PDB entry 3MMP | X-ray diffraction, 2.50 A resolution | chains A and G

== Chain A ==
Name: Elongation factor Tu 2, Elongation factor Ts
Source organism: Escherichia coli
UniProtKB: chimeric construct of P0A6P1, P0CE48: residues 0-282 from P0A6P1 (EFTS_ECOLI) positions 1-283 (UniProt number = residue number + 1); residues 1000-1393 from P0CE48 positions 1-394 (UniProt number = residue number - 999)
Chain sequence (678 residues; each row starts with the number of its first residue; note: 716 numbers in that range are skipped by the numbering (no residue carries them; nothing is unmodelled there); numbering starts at 0):
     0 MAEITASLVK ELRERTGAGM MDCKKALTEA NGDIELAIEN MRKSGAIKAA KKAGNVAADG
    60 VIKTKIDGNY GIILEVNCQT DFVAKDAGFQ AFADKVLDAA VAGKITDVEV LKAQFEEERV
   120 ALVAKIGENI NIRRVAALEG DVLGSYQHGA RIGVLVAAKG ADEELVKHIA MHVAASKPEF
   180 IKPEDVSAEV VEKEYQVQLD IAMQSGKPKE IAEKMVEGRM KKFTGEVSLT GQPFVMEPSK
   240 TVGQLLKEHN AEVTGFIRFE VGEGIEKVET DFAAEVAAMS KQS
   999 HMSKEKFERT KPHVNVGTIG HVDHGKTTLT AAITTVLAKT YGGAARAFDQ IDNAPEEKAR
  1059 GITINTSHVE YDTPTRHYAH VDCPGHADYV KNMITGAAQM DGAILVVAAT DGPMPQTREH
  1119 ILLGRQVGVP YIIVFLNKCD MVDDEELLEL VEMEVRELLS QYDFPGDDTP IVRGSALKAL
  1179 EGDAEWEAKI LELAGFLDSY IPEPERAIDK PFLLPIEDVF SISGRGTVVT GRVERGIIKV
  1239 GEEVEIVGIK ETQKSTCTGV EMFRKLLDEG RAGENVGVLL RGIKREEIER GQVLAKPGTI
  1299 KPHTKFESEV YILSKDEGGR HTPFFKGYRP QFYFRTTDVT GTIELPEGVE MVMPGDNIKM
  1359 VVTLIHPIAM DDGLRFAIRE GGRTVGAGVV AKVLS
Not modelled in the structure: 0-2, 999-1008, 1042-1063
Differences from the reference sequence: linker (999)
From the paper describing this entry:
  - conformationally variable residues (helix shift): V190 to G217

== Chain G ==
Name: RNA-directed RNA polymerase beta chain
Source organism: Enterobacteria phage Qbeta
Notes: EC 2.7.7.48
UniProtKB: P14647 (RDRP_BPQBE); residues 1-589 here = UniProt positions 1-589
Chain sequence (589 residues; row label = number of the first residue in the row):
     1 MSKTASSRNS LSAQLRRAAN TRIEVEGNLA LSIANDLLLA YGQSPFNSEA ECISFSPRFD
    61 GTPDDFRINY LKAEIMSKYD DFSLGIDTEA VAWEKFLAAE AECALTNARL YRPDYSEDFN
   121 FSLGESCIHM ARRKIAKLIG DVPSVEGMLR HCRFSGGATT TNNRSYGHPS FKFALPQACT
   181 PRALKYVLAL RASTHFDTRI SDISPFNKAV TVPKNSKTDR CIAIEPGWNM FFQLGIGGIL
   241 RDRLRCWGID LNDQTINQRR AHEGSVTNNL ATVDLSAASD SISLALCELL LPPGWFEVLM
   301 DLRSPKGRLP DGSVVTYEKI SSMGNGYTFE LESLIFASLA RSVCEILDLD SSEVTVYGDD
   361 IILPSCAVPA LREVFKYVGF TTNTKKTFSE GPFRESCGKH YYSGVDVTPF YIRHRIVSPA
   421 DLILVLNNLY RWATIDGVWD PRAHSVYLKY RKLLPKQLQR NTIPDGYGDG ALVGSVLINP
   481 FAKNRGWIRY VPVITDHTRD RERAELGSYL YDLFSRCLSE SNDGLPLRGP SGCDSADLFA
   541 IDQLICRSNP TKISRSTGKF DIQYIACSSR VLAPYGVFQG TKVASLHEA
Not modelled in the structure: 1-6, 114-118, 520-532, 574-589
Residues lining bound ligands: pentaerythritol propoxylate (5/4 po/oh) (PXN; (2S)-1-[3-{[(2R)-2-hydroxypropyl]oxy}-2,2-bis({[(2R)-2-hydroxypropyl]oxy}methyl)propoxy]propan-2-ol): V142, P143, V145, M148, L149, C152, K185, Y186, A189, L190, S193, F231, F232, V298
From the paper describing this entry:
  - catalytic residues: D274, D359, D360, K386 (proposed by the authors, not directly observed)

== Interface between chain A and chain G ==
Contacting residue pairs - 110 pairs, chain A then chain G:
  S204(A) - T62(G)
  S204(A) - P63(G)
  S204(A) - D64(G)  hydrogen bond (backbone-backbone)
  G205(A) - T62(G)
  G205(A) - D64(G)
  K206(A) - D64(G)
  P207(A) - D64(G)
  P207(A) - R442(G)
  I210(A) - D440(G)
  I210(A) - R442(G)
  K213(A) - P441(G)
  M214(A) - I435(G)  hydrophobic
  M214(A) - V438(G)
  M214(A) - W439(G)
  M214(A) - D440(G)
  M214(A) - P441(G)
  R218(A) - D436(G)  salt bridge
  R218(A) - V438(G)
  K221(A) - V438(G)
  E225(A) - L572(G)
  E225(A) - A573(G)  hydrogen bond (side chain-backbone)
  P232(A) - L477(G)  hydrophobic
  V234(A) - W487(G)
  M235(A) - W487(G)
  P237(A) - L477(G)  hydrophobic
  P237(A) - R489(G)
  S238(A) - L477(G)
  S238(A) - R489(G)
  T1064(A) - A536(G)
  K1089(A) - D537(G)
  N1090(A) - D537(G)
  T1093(A) - D537(G)  hydrogen bond
  T1093(A) - A540(G)
  G1094(A) - A540(G)
  A1095(A) - A536(G)
  A1095(A) - D537(G)
  E1215(A) - R516(G)  salt bridge
  E1215(A) - C546(G)  hydrogen bond
  E1215(A) - S548(G)  hydrogen bond
  D1216(A) - R503(G)  salt bridge
  D1216(A) - P550(G)
  V1217(A) - R503(G)  hydrogen bond (backbone-side chain)
  V1217(A) - E505(G)
  F1218(A) - R503(G)
  F1218(A) - E505(G)
  F1218(A) - S508(G)
  F1218(A) - Y509(G)
  F1218(A) - D512(G)
  S1219(A) - E505(G)  hydrogen bond (backbone-side chain)
  I1220(A) - L506(G)  hydrophobic
  I1220(A) - Y509(G)  hydrophobic
  R1223(A) - Y509(G)
  V1226(A) - Y509(G)
  T1228(A) - Y509(G)
  T1228(A) - D512(G)  hydrogen bond
  T1228(A) - R516(G)
  G1229(A) - R516(G)
  E1259(A) - H195(G)  salt bridge
  E1259(A) - F196(G)
  E1259(A) - Y509(G)  hydrogen bond
  E1259(A) - L513(G)
  M1260(A) - H195(G)
  M1260(A) - L513(G)
  M1260(A) - C517(G)  hydrophobic
  F1261(A) - T194(G)  hydrogen bond (backbone-side chain)
  F1261(A) - F196(G)
  F1261(A) - L513(G)
  F1261(A) - F514(G)  hydrophobic
  F1261(A) - C517(G)  hydrogen bond (backbone-side chain)
  R1262(A) - L149(G)
  R1262(A) - S193(G)  hydrogen bond
  R1262(A) - T194(G)
  K1263(A) - H195(G)
  L1264(A) - H195(G)
  N1273(A) - R516(G)
  N1273(A) - C517(G)
  G1275(A) - Y509(G)
  G1275(A) - L513(G)
  R1283(A) - R503(G)
  R1283(A) - E505(G)  salt bridge
  R1288(A) - C546(G)
  R1288(A) - S548(G)  hydrogen bond
  R1288(A) - P550(G)
  L1311(A) - I541(G)  hydrophobic
  K1313(A) - V571(G)
  E1315(A) - L538(G)
  R1318(A) - W487(G)  hydrogen bond (side chain-backbone)
  R1318(A) - I488(G)
  H1319(A) - S569(G)  hydrogen bond (side chain-backbone)
  F1322(A) - W487(G)  hydrophobic
  F1323(A) - W487(G)  hydrophobic
  G1325(A) - G486(G)
  G1325(A) - W487(G)
  Y1326(A) - G486(G)
  Y1326(A) - W487(G)
  Y1326(A) - I488(G)  hydrophobic
  R1327(A) - G486(G)  hydrogen bond (backbone-backbone)
  R1327(A) - I488(G)
  P1328(A) - I488(G)  hydrophobic
  Y1331(A) - L544(G)
  Y1331(A) - I545(G)  hydrophobic
  Y1331(A) - C546(G)  hydrogen bond (side chain-backbone)
  R1333(A) - L544(G)
  R1333(A) - C546(G)
  F1374(A) - L544(G)
  R1377(A) - I545(G)
  E1378(A) - I488(G)
  R1381(A) - S568(G)  hydrogen bond
  T1382(A) - I541(G)
  A1385(A) - I541(G)  hydrophobic
Interface residues without a listed pair, chain A (71 interface residues in all): G217, F222, Q231, R1230, V1274, K1324, T1334, R1373, A1375, G1379, G1384
Interface residues without a listed pair, chain G (54 interface residues in all): F173, L190, G437, N484, L510, N549, T551, A566, R570
Interface features reported in the paper:
  - interface residues, chain A: F233(A)
  - interface residues, chain G: D436(G)

== In short ==
The interface between chain A and chain G involves 71 residues on one side and 54 on the other; the contacts
include 18 hydrogen bonds and 5 salt bridges. Polar contacts include R218(A)-D436(G), E1215(A)-R516(G) and
D1216(A)-R503(G). From the paper: catalytic residues D274(G), D359(G) and D360(G) among others; interface
residues F233(A) and D436(G).
Chain A is Elongation factor Tu 2, Elongation factor Ts (Escherichia coli) and chain G is RNA-directed RNA
polymerase beta chain (Enterobacteria phage Qbeta); the structure, Structure of the Qb replicase, an
RNA-dependent RNA polymerase consisting of viral and host proteins, was determined by X-ray diffraction.
